PDB entry 7PEU | electron microscopy, 7.20 A resolution (low resolution: residue-level contacts below are approximate; hydrogen-bond / salt-bridge calls are withheld) | chains a and J of the 27 polymer chains in the assembly

# Chain a
Molecule: Histone H3.2
Source organism: Homo sapiens
UniProtKB: Q71DI3 (H32_HUMAN); residues 0-135 here correspond to UniProt positions 1-136 (UniProt number = residue number + 1)
Sequence (136 residues; numbered 0 to 135; the number before each row is that of its first residue; numbering starts at 0):
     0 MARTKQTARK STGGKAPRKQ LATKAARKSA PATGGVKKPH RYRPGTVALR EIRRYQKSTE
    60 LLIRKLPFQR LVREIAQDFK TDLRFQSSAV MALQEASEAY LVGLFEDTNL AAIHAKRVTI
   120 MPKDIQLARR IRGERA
Not modelled in the structure: 0-36, 134-135
Construct notes: engineered mutation Ala-110 (Cys111 in Q71DI3)
Swiss-Prot annotation at these positions:
  - modified residue: Arg-2 (Asymmetric dimethylarginine), Thr-3 (Phosphothreonine), Lys-4 (Allysine), Gln-5 (5-glutamyl dopamine), Thr-6 (Phosphothreonine), Arg-8 (Citrulline), Lys-9 (N6,N6,N6-trimethyllysine), Ser-10 (ADP-ribosylserine), Thr-11 (Phosphothreonine), Lys-14 (N6-(2-hydroxyisobutyryl)lysine), Arg-17 (Asymmetric dimethylarginine), Lys-18 (N6-(2-hydroxyisobutyryl)lysine), Lys-23 (N6-(2-hydroxyisobutyryl)lysine), Arg-26 (Citrulline), Lys-27 (N6,N6,N6-trimethyllysine), Ser-28 (ADP-ribosylserine), Lys-36 (N6,N6,N6-trimethyllysine), Lys-37 (N6-methyllysine), Tyr-41 (Phosphotyrosine), Lys-56 (N6,N6,N6-trimethyllysine) and 8 more in UniProt
  - lipidation: Lys-18 (N6-decanoyllysine)

# Chain J
Molecule: 520-nt DNA strand
Source organism: synthetic construct
Sequence (520 nucleotides; row label = number of the first residue in the row):
   181 GGCACTGGAA CAGGATGTAT ATATGTGACA CGTGCCTGGA GACTAGGGAG TAATCCCCTT
   241 GGCGGTTAAA ACGCGGGGGA CAGCGCGTAC GTGCGTTTAA GCGGTGCTAG AGCTGTCTAC
   301 GACCAATTGA GCGGCCTCGG CACCGGGATT CTCCAGGGGA TGTGGATGCT CGGGTCCGGC
   361 ACTGGAACAG GATGTATATA TGTGACACGT GCCTGGAGAC TAGGGAGTAA TCCCCTTGGC
   421 GGTTAAAACG CGGGGGACAG CGCGTACGTG CGTTTAAGCG GTGCTAGAGC TGTCTACGAC
   481 CAATTGAGCG GCCTCGGCAC CGGGATTCTC CAGGGGATCC GGATGCTCGG GTCCGGCACG
   541 TGAACAGGAT GTATATATGT GACACGTGCC TGGAGACTAG GGAGTAATCC CCTTGGCGGT
   601 TAAAACGCGG GGGACAGCGC GTACGTGCGT TTAAGCGGTG CTAGAGCTGT CTACGACCAA
   661 TTGAGCGGCC TCGGCACCGG GATTCTCCAG GGGATCCGGA

# How chain a and chain J interact
Pairs across the interface (27; chain a residue first):
  His-39(a) / DG450(J)
  Arg-40(a) / DG448(J)
  Arg-40(a) / DT449(J)
  Arg-40(a) / DG450(J)
  Tyr-41(a) / DT373(J)
  Tyr-41(a) / DG374(J)
  Tyr-41(a) / DG450(J)
  Pro-43(a) / DG448(J)
  Pro-43(a) / DT449(J)
  Gly-44(a) / DG448(J)
  Gly-44(a) / DT449(J)
  Thr-45(a) / DT449(J)
  Val-46(a) / DT449(J)
  Val-46(a) / DG450(J)
  Ala-47(a) / DT449(J)
  Arg-49(a) / DG374(J)
  Arg-49(a) / DT375(J)
  Lys-56(a) / DA376(J)
  Arg-63(a) / DA457(J)
  Arg-63(a) / DG458(J)
  Lys-64(a) / DG458(J)
  Leu-65(a) / DG458(J)
  Pro-66(a) / DA457(J)
  Arg-69(a) / DA457(J)
  Arg-83(a) / DG467(J)
  Lys-115(a) / DC438(J)
  Lys-115(a) / DA439(J)
Other interface residues (no listed pair), chain a (19 interface residues in all): Arg-42, Arg-53
Other interface residues (no listed pair), chain J (14 interface residues in all): DA372, DA466

# Summary
19 residues of chain a and 14 residues of chain J are in contact.
Here chain a is Histone H3.2 (Homo sapiens) and chain J is a 520-nt DNA strand (synthetic construct). Entry
7PEU (Trinucleosome of the 4x177 nucleosome array containing H1) was determined by electron microscopy
together with 7PET, 7PEV, 7PEW, 7PEX, 7PEY, 7PEZ and 16 further entries from the same study.
